Entry 6M4H (electron microscopy, 3.90 A resolution); this record covers chains I and B of the 10 polymer chains in the assembly.

Chain I:
Molecule: 147-nt DNA strand
Organism: Homo sapiens
Sequence (147 nucleotides; each row starts with the number of its first residue):
     1 ATCGGATGTATATATCTGACACGTGCCTGGAGACTAGGGAGTAATCCCCT
    51 TGGCGGTTAAAACGCGGGGGACAGCGCGTACGTGCGTTTAAGCGGTGCTA
   101 GAGCTGTCTACGACCAATTGAGCGGCCTCGGCACCGGGATTCTCGAT
Unresolved in the structure: 1-22, 126-147

Chain B:
Name: Histone H4
Organism: Homo sapiens
UniProt: P62805 (H4_HUMAN); residues 0-102 here correspond to UniProt positions 1-103 (UniProt number = residue number + 1)
Amino-acid sequence (103 residues; numbered 0 to 102; the number before each row is that of its first residue; numbering starts at 0):
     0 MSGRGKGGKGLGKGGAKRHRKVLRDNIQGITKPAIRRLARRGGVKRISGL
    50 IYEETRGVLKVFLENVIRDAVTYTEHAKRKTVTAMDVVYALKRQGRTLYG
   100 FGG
Unresolved in the structure: 0-24, 101-102
Swiss-Prot annotation at these positions:
  - DNA-binding region: Lys16 to Lys20
  - modified residue: Ser1 (N-acetylserine), Arg3 (Asymmetric dimethylarginine), Lys5 (N6-(2-hydroxyisobutyryl)lysine), Lys8 (N6-(2-hydroxyisobutyryl)lysine), Lys12 (N6-(2-hydroxyisobutyryl)lysine), Lys16 (N6-(2-hydroxyisobutyryl)lysine), Lys20 (N6,N6,N6-trimethyllysine), Lys31 (N6-(2-hydroxyisobutyryl)lysine), Lys44 (N6-(2-hydroxyisobutyryl)lysine), Ser47 (Phosphoserine), Tyr51 (Phosphotyrosine), Lys59 (N6-(2-hydroxyisobutyryl)lysine), Lys77 (N6-(2-hydroxyisobutyryl)lysine), Lys79 (N6-(2-hydroxyisobutyryl)lysine), Thr80 (Phosphothreonine), Tyr88 (Phosphotyrosine), Lys91 (N6-(2-hydroxyisobutyryl)lysine)
  - cross-link (Glycyl lysine isopeptide (Lys-Gly)): Lys12 (interchain with G-Cter in SUMO2), Lys20 (interchain with G-Cter in SUMO2), Lys31 (interchain with G-Cter in SUMO2), Lys59 (interchain with G-Cter in SUMO2), Lys79 (interchain with G-Cter in SUMO2), Lys91 (interchain with G-Cter in SUMO2)

How chain I and chain B interact:
Pairs across the interface (13):
  DC81(I) - Arg45(B)  hydrogen bond to the sugar
  DC81(I) - Ile46(B)  sugar contact
  DC81(I) - Ser47(B)  hydrogen bond to the phosphate
  DC81(I) - Gly48(B)  hydrogen bond to the phosphate
  DG82(I) - Arg35(B)  salt bridge to the phosphate
  DG82(I) - Arg39(B)  phosphate contact
  DG82(I) - Arg45(B)  phosphate contact
  DG82(I) - Ile46(B)  hydrogen bond to the phosphate
  DG101(I) - Lys79(B)  salt bridge to the phosphate
  DA102(I) - Arg78(B)  phosphate contact
  DA102(I) - Lys79(B)  hydrogen bond to the phosphate
  DA102(I) - Thr80(B)  hydrogen bond to the phosphate
  DG103(I) - Arg78(B)  phosphate contact
Other interface residues (no listed pair), chain I (7 interface residues in all): DA80, DT83
Other interface residues (no listed pair), chain B (12 interface residues in all): Lys44, Leu49, Tyr51

In short:
The interface between chain I and chain B involves 7 residues on one side and 12 on the other; the contacts
include 6 hydrogen bonds and 2 salt bridges. Among the polar pairs are DC81(I)-Arg45(B), DC81(I)-Ser47(B) and
DC81(I)-Gly48(B).
Chain I is a 147-nt DNA strand and chain B is Histone H4, both from Homo sapiens; the structure, Structural
mechanism of nucleosome dynamics governed by human histone variants H2A.B and H2A.Z.2.2, was determined by
electron microscopy together with 6M4G from the same study.
